PDB entry 1V2G | X-ray diffraction, 2.00 A resolution | chain A

Chain A:
Molecule: Acyl-CoA thioesterase I
Source organism: Escherichia coli
Notes: EC 3.1.1.5, 3.1.2.-
UniProt: P29679 (TESA_ECOLI); residues 1-182 here correspond to UniProt positions 27-208 (UniProt number = residue number + 26)
Amino-acid sequence (190 residues; row label = number of the first residue in the row):
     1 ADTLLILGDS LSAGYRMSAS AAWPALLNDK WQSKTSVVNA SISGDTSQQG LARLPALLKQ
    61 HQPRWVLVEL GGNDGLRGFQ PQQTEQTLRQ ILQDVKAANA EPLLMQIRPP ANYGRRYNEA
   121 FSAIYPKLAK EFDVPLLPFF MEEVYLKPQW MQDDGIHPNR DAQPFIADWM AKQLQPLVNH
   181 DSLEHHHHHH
Disordered / not traced: 32, 180-190
Sequence notes: engineered mutation Pro109 (Leu135 in P29679); expression tag (183-190)
Residues lining bound ligands: octanoic acid (caprylic acid) (OCA): Asp9, Ser10, Leu11, Ser43, Gly44, Asp45, Gly72, Asn73, Arg108, Pro109, Pro110, Phe139, Tyr145, Ile156, His157

Overview:
Bound to chain A: octanoic acid (caprylic acid).
Chain A is Acyl-CoA thioesterase I (Escherichia coli); the structure, The L109P mutant of E. coli Thioesterase
I/Protease I/Lysophospholipase L1 (TAP) in complexed with octanoic acid, was determined by X-ray diffraction
(same publication as 1U8U).
